PDB entry 6O04 | X-ray diffraction, 2.50 A resolution | chains D and C of the 4 polymer chains in the assembly

# Chain D (and C)
Molecule: 2-succinyl-5-enolpyruvyl-6-hydroxy-3-cyclohexene-1-carboxylate synthase
From: Mycobacterium tuberculosis (strain ATCC 25618 / H37Rv)
Notes: EC 2.2.1.9; chain C of this document is another copy of the same molecule, construct and numbering; everything in this record applies to it too
UniProtKB: P9WK11 (MEND_MYCTU); residue numbers follow UniProt; this construct covers 1-554
Chain sequence (574 residues; each row starts with the number of its first residue; numbers below 1 keep their minus sign (Met-19 is residue -19)):
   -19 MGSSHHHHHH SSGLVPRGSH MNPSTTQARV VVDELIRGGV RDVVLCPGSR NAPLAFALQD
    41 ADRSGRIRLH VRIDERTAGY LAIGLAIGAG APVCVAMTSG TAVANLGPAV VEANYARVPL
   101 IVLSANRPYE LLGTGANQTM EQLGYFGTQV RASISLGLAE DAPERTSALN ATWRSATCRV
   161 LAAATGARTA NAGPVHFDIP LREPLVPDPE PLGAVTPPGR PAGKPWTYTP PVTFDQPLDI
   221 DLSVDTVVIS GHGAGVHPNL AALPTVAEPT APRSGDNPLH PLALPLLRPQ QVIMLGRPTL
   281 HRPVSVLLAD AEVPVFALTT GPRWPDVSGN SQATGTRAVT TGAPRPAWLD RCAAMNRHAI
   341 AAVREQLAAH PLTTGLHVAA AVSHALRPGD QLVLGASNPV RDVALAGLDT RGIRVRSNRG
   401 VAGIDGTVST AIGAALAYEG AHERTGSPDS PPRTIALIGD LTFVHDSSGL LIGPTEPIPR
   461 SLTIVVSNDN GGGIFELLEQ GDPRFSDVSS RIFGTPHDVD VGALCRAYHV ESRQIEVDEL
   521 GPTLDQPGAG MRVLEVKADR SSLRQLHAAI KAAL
Disordered / not traced: -19 to 1, 185-195 (chain C: -19 to 1, 117-119, 184-195)
Sequence notes: initiating methionine (-19); expression tag (-18 to 0)
Bound ions: Mg2+: Asp440, Asp469, Gly471 (together with TOI)
Residues lining bound ligands:
  - 1,4-dihydroxy-2-naphthoic acid (DNA): Asn94, Tyr95, Arg97, His232, Gly233, Gly276, Arg277, Thr299, Arg303, Trp304, Pro305
  - TOI ((1R,2S,5S,6S)-2-[(1S)-1-[3-[(4-azanylidene-2-methyl-1H-pyrimidin-5-yl)methyl]-4-methyl-5-[2-[oxidanyl (phosphonooxy)phosphoryl]oxyethyl]-1,3-thiazol-3-ium-2-yl]-1,4-bis(oxidanyl)-4-oxidanylidene-butyl]-6-oxidanyl-5-(3-oxid anyl-3-oxidanylidene-prop-1-en-2-yl)oxy-cyclohex-3-ene-1-carboxylic acid): Arg282, Ala376, Ser377, Asn378, Pro379, Arg381, Arg399, Ala402, Gly403, Ile404, Asp405, Gly439, Asp440, Leu441, Thr442, His445, Asp469, Gly471, Gly472, Gly473, Ile474, Phe475, Leu478
Reported in the primary citation:
  - binding site for 1,4-dihydroxy-2-naphthoic acid: Asn94 to Arg97, Gly115, His232 to Gly235, Gly276 to Pro278, Thr299 to Asp306
  - catalytic residues: Glu55, Gln118 (citing earlier work)
  - allosteric site: Arg97, Arg277, Arg303
  - mutagenesis - R97A, R277A, R303A: decreased catalytic activity
  - mutagenesis - R97A, R303A (6-fold): decreased binding to 1,4-dihydroxy-2-naphthoic acid
  - binding site for TOI: Gln118 (citing earlier work)

# How chain D and chain C interact
Pairs across the interface (30):
  Pro108(D) - Pro108(C)  hydrophobic
  Pro108(D) - Gly137(C)
  Pro108(D) - Leu138(C)  hydrogen bond (backbone-backbone)
  Tyr109(D) - Tyr109(C)  hydrogen bond
  Tyr109(D) - Leu138(C)
  Glu110(D) - Gly137(C)
  Leu111(D) - Ser135(C)
  Leu111(D) - Thr152(C)
  Leu111(D) - Ala156(C)  hydrophobic
  Leu112(D) - Ser133(C)
  Leu112(D) - Ile134(C)
  Leu112(D) - Ser135(C)  hydrogen bond (backbone-backbone)
  Gly113(D) - Ser133(C)
  Gly113(D) - Ile134(C)
  Thr114(D) - Ile134(C)
  Thr114(D) - Arg159(C)
  Ser133(D) - Leu112(C)
  Ser133(D) - Gly113(C)
  Ile134(D) - Leu112(C)
  Ile134(D) - Gly113(C)
  Ser135(D) - Leu111(C)
  Ser135(D) - Leu112(C)  hydrogen bond (backbone-backbone)
  Leu136(D) - Leu111(C)
  Gly137(D) - Pro108(C)
  Gly137(D) - Glu110(C)
  Leu138(D) - Pro108(C)  hydrogen bond (backbone-backbone)
  Leu138(D) - Tyr109(C)  hydrophobic
  Glu140(D) - Tyr109(C)
  Thr152(D) - Leu111(C)
  Arg159(D) - Thr114(C)
Other interface residues (no listed pair), chain D (17 interface residues in all): Ala156
Other interface residues (no listed pair), chain C (18 interface residues in all): Leu136, Ala139, Glu140

# Summary
17 residues of chain D face 18 of chain C across their interface; the contacts include 5 hydrogen bonds. Among
the polar pairs are Tyr109(D)-Tyr109(C), Pro108(D)-Leu138(C) and Leu112(D)-Ser135(C). Bound to chain D:
compound TOI and 1,4-dihydroxy-2-naphthoic acid. From the paper: catalytic residues Glu55(D) and Gln118(D);
R97A, R277A and R303A of chain D reduce catalytic activity.
Chain D and chain C are both 2-succinyl-5-enolpyruvyl-6-hydroxy-3-cyclohexene-1-carboxylate synthase
(Mycobacterium tuberculosis (strain ATCC 25618 / H37Rv)); the structure, M.tb MenD IntII bound with Inhibitor,
was determined by X-ray diffraction, deposited together with 6O0G, 6O0J and 6O0N.
